8T9R - chains Y and F of the 8 polymer chains in the assembly; structure by electron microscopy, 3.40 A resolution.

# Chain Y
Protein: Highly immunogenic outer capsid protein
Organism: Escherichia phage T4
Reference sequence: A0A7S9SW08 (A0A7S9SW08_BPT4); numbering as in UniProt (aligned over 1-376)
Chain sequence (376 residues; numbered 1 to 376; the number before each row is that of its first residue):
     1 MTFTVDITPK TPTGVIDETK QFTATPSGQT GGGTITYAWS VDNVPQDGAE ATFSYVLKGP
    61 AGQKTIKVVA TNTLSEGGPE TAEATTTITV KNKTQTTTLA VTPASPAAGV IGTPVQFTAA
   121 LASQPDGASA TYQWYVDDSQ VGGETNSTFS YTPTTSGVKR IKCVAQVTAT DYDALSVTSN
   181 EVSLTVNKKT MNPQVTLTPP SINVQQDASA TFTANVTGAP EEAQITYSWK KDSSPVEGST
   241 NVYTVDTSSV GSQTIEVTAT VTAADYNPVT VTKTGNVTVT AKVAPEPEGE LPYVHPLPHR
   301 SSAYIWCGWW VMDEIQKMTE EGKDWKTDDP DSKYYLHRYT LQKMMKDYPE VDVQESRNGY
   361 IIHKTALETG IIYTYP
Unresolved in the structure: 1-280

# Chain F
Protein: Mature major capsid protein
Organism: Escherichia phage T4
Reference sequence: P04535 (CAPSH_BPT4); residue numbers follow UniProt; this construct covers 66-521
Chain sequence (456 residues; numbered 66 to 521; the number before each row is that of its first residue):
    66 AEIGGDHGYN ATNIAAGQTS GAVTQIGPAV MGMVRRAIPN LIAFDICGVQ PMNSPTGQVF
   126 ALRAVYGKDP VAAGAKEAFH PMYGPDAMFS GQGAAKKFPA LAASTQTTVG DIYTHFFQET
   186 GTVYLQASVQ VTIDAGATDA AKLDAEIKKQ MEAGALVEIA EGMATSIAEL QEGFNGSTDN
   246 PWNEMGFRID KQVIEAKSRQ LKAAYSIELA QDLRAVHGMD ADAELSGILA TEIMLEINRE
   306 VVDWINYSAQ VGKSGMTLTP GSKAGVFDFQ DPIDIRGARW AGESFKALLF QIDKEAVEIA
   366 RQTGRGEGNF IIASRNVVNV LASVDTGISY AAQGLATGFS TDTTKSVFAG VLGGKYRVYI
   426 DQYAKQDYFT VGYKGPNEMD AGIYYAPYVA LTPLRGSDPK NFQPVMGFKT RYGIGINPFA
   486 ESAAQAPASR IQSGMPSILN SLGKNAYFRR VYVKGI

# How chain Y and chain F interact
Pairs across the interface - 8 pairs, chain Y then chain F:
  W309(Y) with P337(F), hydrophobic; I340(F), hydrophobic; G342(F), hydrogen bond (side chain-backbone); A343(F)
  W310(Y) with P337(F), hydrophobic
  Y334(Y) with D336(F), hydrogen bond; P337(F)
  S356(Y) with R344(F)
Other interface residues (no listed pair), chain Y (5 interface residues in all): R357

# Summary
Chain Y and chain F form an interface of 5 and 6 residues respectively; the contacts include 2 hydrogen bonds.
Among the polar pairs are W309(Y)-G342(F) and Y334(Y)-D336(F).
Here chain Y is Highly immunogenic outer capsid protein and chain F is Mature major capsid protein, both from
Escherichia phage T4. Entry 8T9R (T4 highly immunogenic outer capsid protein C-terminal domain bound to a
vertex-proximal gp23* capsomer of the ...) was determined by electron microscopy together with 8T1X from the
same study.
